PDB entry 6H6Z | X-ray diffraction, 2.08 A resolution | chains A and B of the 4 polymer chains in the assembly

Chain A (and B):
Protein: Capsid protein VP1
Organism: Norwalk virus (strain GI/Human/United States/Norwalk/1968)
Notes: chain B of this document is another copy of the same molecule, construct and numbering; everything in this record applies to it too
Reference sequence: Q83884 (CAPSD_NVN68); residues 227-518 here = UniProt positions 227-518
Amino-acid sequence (292 residues; numbered 227 to 518; the number before each row is that of its first residue):
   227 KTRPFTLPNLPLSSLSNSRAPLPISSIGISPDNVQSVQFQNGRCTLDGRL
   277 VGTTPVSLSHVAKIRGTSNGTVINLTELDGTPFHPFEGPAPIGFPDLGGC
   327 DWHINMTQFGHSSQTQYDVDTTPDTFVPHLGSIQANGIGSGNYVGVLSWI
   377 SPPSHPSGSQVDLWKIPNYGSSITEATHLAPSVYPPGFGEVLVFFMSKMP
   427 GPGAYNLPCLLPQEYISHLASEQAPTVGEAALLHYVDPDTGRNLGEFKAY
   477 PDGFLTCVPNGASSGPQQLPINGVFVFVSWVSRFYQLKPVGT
Unresolved in the structure: 227, 487-490 (chain B: 227, 486-491)
Differences from the reference sequence: conflict Ile-253 (Met in Q83884)
Bound ions: Na+: Phe-352, Asn-394, Gly-396
UniProt features mapped onto this chain:
  - site: Lys-227, Thr-228 (Cleavage)

Chain A / chain B interface:
Residue-residue contacts (80; chain A residue first):
  Pro-234(A) / Ser-447(B)
  Asn-235(A) / Ser-447(B)  hydrogen bond (backbone-side chain)
  Asn-235(A) / Gln-449(B)
  Leu-236(A) / Val-282(B)  hydrophobic
  Leu-236(A) / Ser-443(B)
  Leu-236(A) / Ala-446(B)
  Leu-236(A) / Ser-447(B)
  Ser-240(A) / Val-282(B)
  Ser-240(A) / Ser-283(B)
  Leu-241(A) / Ser-283(B)
  Leu-241(A) / Ser-285(B)
  Ser-242(A) / Ser-283(B)
  Ser-242(A) / Ser-285(B)
  Pro-247(A) / Ser-285(B)
  Pro-247(A) / Lys-289(B)  hydrogen bond (backbone-side chain)
  Leu-248(A) / Ser-285(B)
  Pro-249(A) / Ser-285(B)
  Pro-249(A) / His-286(B)
  Val-282(A) / Leu-236(B)  hydrophobic
  Val-282(A) / Ser-240(B)
  Ser-283(A) / Ser-240(B)
  Ser-283(A) / Leu-241(B)
  Ser-283(A) / Ser-242(B)
  Ser-283(A) / Glu-440(B)  hydrogen bond
  Leu-284(A) / Leu-284(B)
  Leu-284(A) / Ser-285(B)
  Ser-285(A) / Ser-242(B)
  Ser-285(A) / Pro-247(B)
  Ser-285(A) / Leu-248(B)
  Ser-285(A) / Pro-249(B)
  Ser-285(A) / Leu-284(B)
  His-286(A) / Pro-249(B)
  Lys-289(A) / Pro-247(B)  hydrogen bond (side chain-backbone)
  Asn-331(A) / Asn-331(B)
  Asn-331(A) / Gln-340(B)  hydrogen bond
  Asn-331(A) / Ser-374(B)  hydrogen bond
  Thr-333(A) / Ser-374(B)
  Thr-333(A) / Pro-426(B)
  Gln-334(A) / Pro-426(B)
  Gln-334(A) / Gly-427(B)  hydrogen bond (backbone-backbone)
  Phe-335(A) / Lys-424(B)
  Phe-335(A) / Pro-426(B)  hydrophobic
  Gly-336(A) / Gly-427(B)  hydrogen bond (backbone-backbone)
  Gly-336(A) / Pro-428(B)
  Gly-336(A) / Gly-429(B)
  His-337(A) / Gly-427(B)  hydrogen bond (backbone-backbone)
  His-337(A) / Pro-428(B)
  Ser-338(A) / Trp-375(B)
  Ser-338(A) / Pro-428(B)
  Ser-339(A) / Trp-375(B)
  Gln-340(A) / Asn-331(B)  hydrogen bond
  Gln-340(A) / Gln-340(B)
  Gln-340(A) / Gln-342(B)
  Gln-340(A) / Ser-374(B)  hydrogen bond
  Gln-340(A) / Trp-375(B)
  Gln-342(A) / Gln-340(B)
  Ser-374(A) / Asn-331(B)  hydrogen bond
  Ser-374(A) / Thr-333(B)
  Ser-374(A) / Gln-340(B)  hydrogen bond
  Trp-375(A) / Ser-338(B)
  Trp-375(A) / Ser-339(B)
  Trp-375(A) / Gln-340(B)
  Lys-424(A) / Phe-335(B)
  Pro-426(A) / Thr-333(B)
  Pro-426(A) / Gln-334(B)
  Pro-426(A) / Phe-335(B)
  Gly-427(A) / Gln-334(B)  hydrogen bond (backbone-backbone)
  Gly-427(A) / Gly-336(B)  hydrogen bond (backbone-backbone)
  Gly-427(A) / His-337(B)  hydrogen bond (backbone-backbone)
  Pro-428(A) / Gly-336(B)
  Pro-428(A) / His-337(B)
  Pro-428(A) / Ser-338(B)
  Gly-429(A) / Gly-336(B)
  Glu-440(A) / Ser-283(B)  hydrogen bond
  Ser-443(A) / Leu-236(B)
  Ala-446(A) / Leu-236(B)
  Ser-447(A) / Pro-234(B)
  Ser-447(A) / Asn-235(B)  hydrogen bond (side chain-backbone)
  Ser-447(A) / Leu-236(B)
  Gln-449(A) / Asn-235(B)
Also at the interface, not in a pair above, chain A (39 interface residues in all): Thr-341, Met-425
Also at the interface, not in a pair above, chain B (40 interface residues in all): Thr-341, Val-370, Met-425

Summary:
The interface between chain A and chain B involves 39 residues on one side and 40 on the other, with 18
hydrogen bonds. Polar pairs include Asn-235(A)/Ser-447(B), Pro-247(A)/Lys-289(B) and Ser-283(A)/Glu-440(B).
Phe-352(A), Asn-394(A) and Gly-396(A) coordinate Na+.
Both chains are Capsid protein VP1 (Norwalk virus (strain GI/Human/United States/Norwalk/1968)). Entry 6H6Z
(GI.1 human norovirus protruding domain in complex with Nano-62) was determined by X-ray diffraction (same
publication as 6H6Y, 6H70, 6H71 and 6H72).
